Entry 8GPJ (electron microscopy, 3.50 A resolution); this record covers chains C and W of the 12 polymer chains in the assembly.

[Chain C]
Name: 8ANC195 Fab light chain
Source organism: Homo sapiens
Notes: antibody fragment or engineered binder
Sequence (215 residues; row label = number of the first residue in the row; numbering starts at 0):
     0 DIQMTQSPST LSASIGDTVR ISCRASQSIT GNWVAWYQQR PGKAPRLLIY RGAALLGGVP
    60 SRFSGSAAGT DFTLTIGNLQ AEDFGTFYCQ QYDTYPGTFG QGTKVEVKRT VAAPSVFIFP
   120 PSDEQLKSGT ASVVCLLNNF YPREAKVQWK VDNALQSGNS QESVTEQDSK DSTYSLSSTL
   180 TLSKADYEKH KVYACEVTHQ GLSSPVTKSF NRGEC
Disordered / not traced: 107-214
Cystine bridges: Cys22-Cys88

[Chain W]
Name: X16 UFO gp41
Source organism: Homo sapiens
Sequence (624 residues; row label = number of the first residue in the row; note: 13 numbers in that range are skipped by the numbering (no residue carries them; nothing is unmodelled there)):
    28 NLWVTVYYGV PVWKEATTTL FCASDAKAYD TEVHNVWATH ACVPTDPNPQ EMVLENVTEN
    88 FNMWKNEMVN QMHEDVISLW DQSLKPCVKL TPLCVTLDCT TVNSNSSSNS SNSSGNSNST
   148 LEDMQEMKNC SFNTTTELRD KKQKVYALFY KLDIVPLSNN SSEYRLINCN TSAITQACPK
   208 VSFDPIPIHY CTPAGYALLK CNDKRFNGTG PCHNVSTVQC THGIKPVVST QLLLNGSLAE
   268 KEIIVRSENL TNNVKTIIVH LNKSVEIVCT RPGNNTRKSI RIGPGQTFYA TGDIIGDIRQ
   328 AHCNISRGDW EETLHNVRKN LAEHFQNKTI QFASSSGGDL EITTHSFNCR GEFFYCNTSG
   388 LFNSTYMPNS TFNGTESNLT ITIPCRIKQI INMWQEVGRA MYAPPIAGNI TCKSNITGLL
   448 LVRDGGKESN STEIFRPGGG DMRDNWRSEL YKYKVVEIKP LGVAPTECKR RVVEGGGGSG
   508 GGGSAVGIGA VFLGFLGVAG STMGAASVAL TVQARQLLSG
   554 NPDW
   565 LPDMTVWGIK QLQTRVLAIE RYLKDQQLLG IWGCSGKLIC CTAVPWNSSW SNKSQTEIWN
   625 NMTWMQWDEE ISNYTATIYR LLEVSQNQQE RNEKDLLALD
Disordered / not traced: 28-519, 661-664
Cystine bridges: Cys598-Cys604
Glycans and other covalent adducts: N-acetylglucosamine (NAG) linked to Asn616, Asn637
Small-molecule neighbours: N-acetylglucosamine (NAG; 2-acetamido-2-deoxy-beta-D-glucopyranose): Gly524, Gly527, Ser528
What the authors report for this chain:
  - post-translational modification sites: Asn442

[Interface between chain C and chain W]
Residue-residue contacts - 11 pairs, chain C then chain W:
  Thr29(C) with Trp614(W); Ser615(W); Asn616(W); Lys617(W); Glu634(W); Tyr638(W), hydrogen bond (backbone-side chain)
  Asn31(C) with Asn637(W), hydrogen bond
  Trp32(C) with Glu633(W)
  Arg50(C) with Glu633(W), salt bridge; Glu634(W); Asn637(W)
Interface residues without a listed pair, chain C (5 interface residues in all): Gly30
Interface residues without a listed pair, chain W (10 interface residues in all): Ser613, Ser636

[In short]
Chain C and chain W form an interface of 5 and 10 residues respectively; the contacts include 2 hydrogen bonds
and 1 salt bridge. Among the polar pairs are Arg50(C)-Glu633(W), Thr29(C)-Tyr638(W) and Asn31(C)-Asn637(W).
Chain W binds N-acetylglucosamine. Covalently linked N-acetylglucosamine: at Asn616(W) and Asn637(W). The
paper reports a modification site at Asn442(W).
Chain C is 8ANC195 Fab light chain and chain W is X16 UFO gp41, both from Homo sapiens; the structure, HIV-1
Env X16 UFO in complex with 8ANC195 Fab, was determined by electron microscopy together with 8GP5, 8GPG, 8GPI
and 8GPK from the same study.
